5TE6 - chains H and L of the 3 polymer chains in the assembly; structure by X-ray diffraction, 2.40 A resolution.

Chain H:
Protein: Heavy chain of N6
Source organism: Homo sapiens
Amino-acid sequence (225 residues; row label = number of the first residue in the row; a row labelled like 82A-82C holds insertion residues (82A, then the next letters in order)):
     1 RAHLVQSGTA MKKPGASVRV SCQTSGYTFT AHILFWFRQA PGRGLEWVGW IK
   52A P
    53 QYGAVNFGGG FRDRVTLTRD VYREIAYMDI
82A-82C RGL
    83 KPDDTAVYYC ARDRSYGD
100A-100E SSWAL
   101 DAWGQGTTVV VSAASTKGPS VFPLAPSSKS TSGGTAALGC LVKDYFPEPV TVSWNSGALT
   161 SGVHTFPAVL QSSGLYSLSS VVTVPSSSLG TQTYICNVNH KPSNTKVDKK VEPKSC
Not modelled in the structure: 128, 216
Cystine bridges: Cys22-Cys92, Cys140-Cys196

Chain L:
Protein: Light chain of N6
Source organism: Homo sapiens
Amino-acid sequence (210 residues; numbered 1 to 214; 4 numbers in that range are skipped by the numbering (no residue carries them; nothing is unmodelled there); the number before each row is that of its first residue):
     1 YIHVTQSPSS LSVSIGDRVT INCQTSQGVG SDLHWYQHKP GRAPKLLIHH TSSVEDGVPS
    61 RFSGSGFHTS FNLTISDLQA DDIATYYCQV L
    96 QFFGRGSRLH IKRTVAAPSV FIFPPSDEQL KSGTASVVCL LNNFYPREAK VQWKVDNALQ
   156 SGNSQESVTE QDSKDSTYSL SSTLTLSKAD YEKHKVYACE VTHQGLSSPV TKSFNRGEC
Cystine bridges: Cys23-Cys88, Cys134-Cys194
Glycans and other covalent adducts: N-acetylglucosamine (NAG) linked to Asn72
Small-molecule neighbours: N-acetylglucosamine (NAG; 2-acetamido-2-deoxy-beta-D-glucopyranose): Ile2, Gln27, Gly28, Val29, Asp32, Val90, Leu91

Interface between chain H and chain L:
Contacting residue pairs (66):
  Phe37(H) - Gln96(L)
  Phe37(H) - Phe98(L)  hydrophobic
  Gln39(H) - His38(L)
  Gln39(H) - Tyr87(L)  hydrogen bond
  Gly42(H) - Arg100(L)  hydrogen bond (backbone-side chain)
  Gly44(H) - Arg100(L)
  Leu45(H) - Tyr87(L)  hydrophobic
  Leu45(H) - Phe98(L)  hydrophobic
  Trp47(H) - Gln96(L)
  Tyr91(H) - His38(L)  hydrogen bond
  Tyr91(H) - Arg42(L)  hydrogen bond (side chain-backbone)
  Tyr91(H) - Ala43(L)  hydrophobic
  Tyr91(H) - Pro44(L)
  Arg96(H) - His49(L)
  Arg96(H) - Glu55(L)  salt bridge
  Ser100B(H) - His34(L)  hydrogen bond (backbone-side chain)
  Ser100B(H) - His50(L)
  Trp100C(H) - His34(L)
  Trp100C(H) - Tyr36(L)  hydrogen bond (backbone-side chain)
  Trp100C(H) - Gln89(L)  hydrogen bond (backbone-side chain)
  Trp100C(H) - Leu91(L)
  Trp100C(H) - Gln96(L)
  Ala100D(H) - His34(L)
  Ala100D(H) - Tyr36(L)
  Ala100D(H) - His49(L)
  Leu100E(H) - Tyr36(L)  hydrogen bond (backbone-side chain)
  Leu100E(H) - Leu46(L)
  Asp101(H) - Leu46(L)
  Trp103(H) - Tyr36(L)  hydrophobic
  Trp103(H) - Ala43(L)  hydrophobic
  Trp103(H) - Pro44(L)
  Trp103(H) - Phe98(L)  hydrophobic
  Gly104(H) - Ala43(L)
  Phe122(H) - Glu123(L)
  Phe122(H) - Gln124(L)
  Pro123(H) - Ser121(L)
  Leu124(H) - Phe118(L)
  Ala125(H) - Phe118(L)
  Thr131(H) - Phe116(L)
  Ala136(H) - Phe116(L)
  Ala137(H) - Phe116(L)  hydrophobic
  Ala137(H) - Phe118(L)
  Leu141(H) - Gln124(L)
  Leu141(H) - Ser131(L)
  Lys143(H) - Gln124(L)
  Lys143(H) - Thr129(L)
  Lys143(H) - Ser131(L)
  His164(H) - Asn137(L)  hydrogen bond
  His164(H) - Asn138(L)
  His164(H) - Ser174(L)  hydrogen bond
  Phe166(H) - Leu135(L)  hydrophobic
  Phe166(H) - Ser162(L)
  Phe166(H) - Ser174(L)
  Phe166(H) - Leu175(L)
  Phe166(H) - Ser176(L)
  Pro167(H) - Ser162(L)  hydrogen bond (backbone-side chain)
  Pro167(H) - Val163(L)
  Val169(H) - Gln160(L)
  Val169(H) - Glu161(L)
  Val169(H) - Ser162(L)
  Leu170(H) - Gln160(L)  hydrogen bond (backbone-side chain)
  Gln171(H) - Gln160(L)
  Val181(H) - Leu135(L)  hydrophobic
  Thr183(H) - Asn137(L)
  Lys209(H) - Glu123(L)  salt bridge
  Lys214(H) - Pro119(L)
Interface residues without a listed pair, chain H (42 interface residues in all): Arg43, Gln105, Val121, Pro126, Gly133, Thr135, Leu138, Ser215
Interface residues without a listed pair, chain L (43 interface residues in all): Gly41, Ser114, Val115, Pro120, Val133, Thr164, Asp167, Thr180, Cys214

In short:
42 residues of chain H and 43 residues of chain L are in contact; the contacts include 12 hydrogen bonds and 2
salt bridges. Polar contacts include Arg96(H)-Glu55(L), Lys209(H)-Glu123(L) and Gln39(H)-Tyr87(L). Chain L
binds N-acetylglucosamine. Covalently linked N-acetylglucosamine: at Asn72(L).
Chain H is Heavy chain of N6 and chain L is Light chain of N6, both from Homo sapiens; the structure, Crystal
Structure of Broadly Neutralizing VRC01-class Antibody N6 in Complex with HIV-1 Clade AE Strain 93TH057 ...,
was determined by X-ray diffraction together with 5TE7 from the same study.
